PDB entry 1RN7 | X-ray diffraction, 2.50 A resolution | chain A

Chain A:
Protein: Cystatin D
From: Homo sapiens
UniProt: P28325 (CYTD_HUMAN); residues 1-122 here correspond to UniProt positions 21-142 (UniProt number = residue number + 20)
Chain sequence (122 residues; numbered 1 to 122; the number before each row is that of its first residue):
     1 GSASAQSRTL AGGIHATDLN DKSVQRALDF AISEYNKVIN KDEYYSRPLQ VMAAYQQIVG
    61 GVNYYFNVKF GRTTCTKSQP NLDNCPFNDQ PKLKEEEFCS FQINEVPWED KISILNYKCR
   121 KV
Disordered / not traced: 1-10
Cystine bridges: C75-C85, C99-C119
Differences from the reference sequence: engineered mutation R26 (Cys46 in P28325)

In short:
Chain A is Cystatin D (Homo sapiens); the structure, Structure of human cystatin D, was determined by X-ray
diffraction (same publication as 1ROA).
